PDB entry 7PGH | X-ray diffraction, 4.19 A resolution (low resolution: residue-level contacts below are approximate; hydrogen-bond / salt-bridge calls are withheld) | chains B and H of the 8 polymer chains in the assembly

# Chain B (and H)
Protein: Ion transport protein, Voltage-gated sodium channel subunit
Source organism: Alkalilimnicola ehrlichii (strain ATCC BAA-1101 / DSM 17681 / MLHE-1)
Notes: chain H of this document is another copy of the same molecule, construct and numbering; everything in this record applies to it too
Reference sequence: chimeric construct of Q0ABW0, Q6TMY8: residues 142-245 from Q0ABW0 (Q0ABW0_ALKEH) positions 142-245 (same numbers); residues 246-279 from Q6TMY8 positions 225-258 (UniProt number = residue number - 21)
Chain sequence (143 residues; row label = number of the first residue in the row):
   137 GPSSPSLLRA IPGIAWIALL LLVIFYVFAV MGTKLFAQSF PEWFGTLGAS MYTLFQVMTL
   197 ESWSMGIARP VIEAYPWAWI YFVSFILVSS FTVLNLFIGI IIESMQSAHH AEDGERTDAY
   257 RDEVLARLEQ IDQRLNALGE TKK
Unresolved in the structure: 137-144, 271-279 (chain H: 137-143, 272-279)
Modified / non-standard residues: Mse167, Mse187, Mse194, Mse201, Mse241 (selenomethionine; parent Met)
Differences from the reference sequence: expression tag (137-141); conflict S142 (Ala in Q0ABW0)

# Interface between chain B and chain H
Pairs across the interface - 24 pairs, chain B then chain H:
  R145(B) - A146(H)
  R145(B) - W152(H)
  A146(B) - I153(H)
  P148(B) - L156(H)
  I153(B) - W152(H)
  L156(B) - L156(H)
  L156(B) - V159(H)
  V163(B) - Y162(H)
  F227(B) - L155(H)
  N231(B) - W152(H)
  N231(B) - L155(H)
  I234(B) - P148(H)
  I238(B) - R145(H)
  I238(B) - P148(H)
  Mse241(B) - R145(H)
  H245(B) - H246(H)
  Y256(B) - Y256(H)
  Y256(B) - E259(H)
  R263(B) - R263(H)
  R263(B) - L264(H)
  R263(B) - I267(H)
  Q266(B) - I267(H)
  I267(B) - Q266(H)
  I267(B) - I267(H)
Other interface residues (no listed pair), chain B (19 interface residues in all): I160, G235, V260
Other interface residues (no listed pair), chain H (18 interface residues in all): G149, V260

# Summary
19 residues of chain B and 18 residues of chain H are in contact.
Both chains are Ion transport protein, Voltage-gated sodium channel subunit (Alkalilimnicola ehrlichii (strain
ATCC BAA-1101 / DSM 17681 / MLHE-1)). Entry 7PGH (NaVAe1/Sp1CTDp (DDM)) was determined by X-ray diffraction
together with 7PGG, 7PG8, 7PGF and 7PGI from the same study.
